PDB entry 7SC1 | electron microscopy, 3.20 A resolution | chains A and L of the 9 polymer chains in the assembly

[Chain A]
Name: Spike glycoprotein
Source organism: Severe acute respiratory syndrome coronavirus 2
UniProt: P0DTC2 (SPIKE_SARS2); numbering as in UniProt; present here: 1-676, 680-1213
Amino-acid sequence (1256 residues; each row starts with the number of its first residue; note: 3 numbers in that range are skipped by the numbering (no residue carries them; nothing is unmodelled there)):
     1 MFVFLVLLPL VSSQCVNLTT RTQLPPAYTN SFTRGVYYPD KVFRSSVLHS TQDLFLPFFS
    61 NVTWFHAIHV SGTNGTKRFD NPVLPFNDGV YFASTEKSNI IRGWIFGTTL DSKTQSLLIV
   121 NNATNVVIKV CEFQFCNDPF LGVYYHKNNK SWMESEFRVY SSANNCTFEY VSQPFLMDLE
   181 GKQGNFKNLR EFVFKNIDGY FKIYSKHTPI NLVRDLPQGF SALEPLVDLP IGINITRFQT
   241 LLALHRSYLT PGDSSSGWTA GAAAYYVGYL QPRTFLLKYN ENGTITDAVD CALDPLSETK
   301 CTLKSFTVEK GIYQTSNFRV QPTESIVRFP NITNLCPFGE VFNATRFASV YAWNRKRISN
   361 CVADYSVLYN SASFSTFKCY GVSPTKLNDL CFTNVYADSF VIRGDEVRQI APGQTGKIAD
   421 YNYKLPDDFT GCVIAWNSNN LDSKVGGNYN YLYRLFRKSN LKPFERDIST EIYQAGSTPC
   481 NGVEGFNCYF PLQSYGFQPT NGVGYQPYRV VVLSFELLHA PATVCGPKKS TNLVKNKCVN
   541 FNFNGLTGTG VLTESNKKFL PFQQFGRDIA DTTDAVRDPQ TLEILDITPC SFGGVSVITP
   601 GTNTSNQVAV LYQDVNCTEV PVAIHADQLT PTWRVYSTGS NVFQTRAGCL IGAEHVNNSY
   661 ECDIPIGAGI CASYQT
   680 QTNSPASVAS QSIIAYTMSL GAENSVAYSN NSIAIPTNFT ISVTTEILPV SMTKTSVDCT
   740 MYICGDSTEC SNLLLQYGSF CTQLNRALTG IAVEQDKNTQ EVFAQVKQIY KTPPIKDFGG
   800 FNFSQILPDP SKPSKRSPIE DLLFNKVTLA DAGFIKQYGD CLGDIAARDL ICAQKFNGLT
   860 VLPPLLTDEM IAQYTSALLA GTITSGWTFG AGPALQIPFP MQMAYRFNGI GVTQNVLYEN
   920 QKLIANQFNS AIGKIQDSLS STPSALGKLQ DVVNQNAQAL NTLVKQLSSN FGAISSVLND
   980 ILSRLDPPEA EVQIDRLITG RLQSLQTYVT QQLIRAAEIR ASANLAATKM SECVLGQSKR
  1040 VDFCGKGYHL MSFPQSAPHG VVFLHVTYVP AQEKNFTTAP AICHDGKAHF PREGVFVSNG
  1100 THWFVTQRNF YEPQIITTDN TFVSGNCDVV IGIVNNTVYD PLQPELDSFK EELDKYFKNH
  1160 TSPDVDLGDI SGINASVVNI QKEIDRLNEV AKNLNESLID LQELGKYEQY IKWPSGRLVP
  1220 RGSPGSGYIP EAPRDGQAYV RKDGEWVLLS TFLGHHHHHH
Unresolved in the structure: 1-26, 70-77, 144-164, 173-185, 246-262, 623-635, 680-688, 828-853, 1148-1259
Differences from the reference sequence: conflict Pro-817 (Phe in P0DTC2), Pro-892 (Ala in P0DTC2), Pro-899 (Ala in P0DTC2), Pro-942 (Ala in P0DTC2), Pro-986 (Lys in P0DTC2), Pro-987 (Val in P0DTC2); expression tag (1214-1259)
Curated features (UniProtKB/Swiss-Prot):
  - region: Asn-280 to Cys-301 (Putative superantigen), Arg-403 to Asp-405 (Integrin-binding motif), Asn-448 to Phe-456 (Immunodominant HLA epitope recognized by the CD8+), Ser-816 to Tyr-837 (Fusion peptide 1), Lys-835 to Phe-855 (Fusion peptide 2), Asp-1163 to Glu-1202 (Heptad repeat 2)
  - site: Arg-815, Ser-816 (Cleavage)
  - glycosylation: Asn-17 (N-linked (GlcNAc...) (complex) asparagine), Asn-61 (N-linked (GlcNAc...) (hybrid) asparagine), Asn-74 (N-linked (GlcNAc...) (complex) asparagine), Asn-122 (N-linked (GlcNAc...) (hybrid) asparagine), Asn-149 (N-linked (GlcNAc...) (complex) asparagine), Asn-165 (N-linked (GlcNAc...) (complex) asparagine), Asn-234 (N-linked (GlcNAc...) (high mannose) asparagine), Asn-282 (N-linked (GlcNAc...) (complex) asparagine), Thr-323 (O-linked (GalNAc) threonine), Ser-325 (O-linked (HexNAc...) serine), Asn-331 (N-linked (GlcNAc...) (complex) asparagine), Asn-343 (N-linked (GlcNAc...) (complex) asparagine), Asn-603 (N-linked (GlcNAc...) (hybrid) asparagine), Asn-616 (N-linked (GlcNAc...) (complex) asparagine), Asn-657 (N-linked (GlcNAc...) (complex) asparagine), Thr-676 (O-linked (GlcNAc...) threonine), Asn-709 (N-linked (GlcNAc...) (high mannose) asparagine), Asn-717 (N-linked (GlcNAc...) (hybrid) asparagine), Asn-801 (N-linked (GlcNAc...) (hybrid) asparagine), Asn-1074 (N-linked (GlcNAc...) (hybrid) asparagine) and 5 more in UniProt
  - natural variant: Leu-5 (L5F: In strain: Iota/B.1.526), Ser-13 (S13I: In strain: Epsilon/B.1.427/B.1.429), Leu-18 (L18F: In strain: Beta/B.1.351, Gamma/P.1 and 1 more), Thr-19 (T19I: In strain: Omicron/BQ.1.1, Omicron/XBB.1.5 and 1 more; T19R: In strain: Delta/B.1.617.2, Omicron/BA.2 and 4 more), Thr-20 (T20N: In strain: Gamma/P.1), Leu-24 to Ala-27 (sequence variant, change not given here; In strain: Omicron/BA.2, Omicron/BA.2.12.1 and 6 more), Pro-26 (P26S: In strain: Gamma/P.1), Gln-52 (Q52H: In strain: Omicron/EG.5.1), Ala-67 (A67V: In strain: Eta/B.1.525, Omicron/BA.1), His-69 to Val-70 (deletion: In strain: Alpha/B.1.1.7, Eta/B.1.525 and 5 more), Gly-75 (G75V: In strain: Lambda/C.37), Thr-76 (T76I: In strain: Lambda/C.37), 79 further natural variant entries in UniProt
  - mutagenesis: His-69 to Val-70 (Increased incorporation of cleaved spike into virions), Asn-121 (N121Q: Partial loss of biliverdin affinity), Arg-190 (R190K: Partial loss of biliverdin affinity), Asn-234 (N234Q: Increased resistance to neutralizing antibodies), Asn-331 (N331Q: Reduced viral infectivity), Asn-343 (N343Q: Reduced viral infectivity), Leu-452 (L452R: Increased resistance to neutralizing antibodies. Decreases HLA binding to NF9 epitope. Increased binding affinity to human ACE2), Tyr-453 (Y453F: Decreased HLA binding to NF9 epitope. Increased binding affinity to human ACE2), Ala-475 (A475V: Increased resistance to neutralizing antibodies), Val-483 (V483A: Increased resistance to neutralizing antibodies), Glu-484 (E484D: Increased replication in human TMEM106B overexpressing cells), Phe-490 (F490L: Increased resistance to neutralizing antibodies and human covalescent sera neutralization), 6 further mutagenesis entries in UniProt
Disulfide bonds: Cys-131/Cys-166, Cys-291/Cys-301, Cys-336/Cys-361, Cys-379/Cys-432, Cys-391/Cys-525, Cys-617/Cys-649, Cys-662/Cys-671, Cys-738/Cys-760, Cys-743/Cys-749, Cys-1032/Cys-1043, Cys-1082/Cys-1126
Glycans and other covalent adducts: N-acetylglucosamine (NAG) linked to Asn-61, Asn-122, Asn-165, Asn-234, Asn-282, Asn-331, Asn-343, Asn-603, Asn-616, Asn-657, Asn-709, Asn-717, Asn-1074, Asn-1098, Asn-1134

[Chain L]
Name: R40-1G8 Fab light chain
Source organism: Homo sapiens
Notes: antibody fragment or engineered binder
Amino-acid sequence (214 residues; each row starts with the number of its first residue):
     1 DIQLTQSPSF LSASVGDRVT ITCRASQGIS SYLAWYQQKP GRAPKLLIYA ASTLQSGVPS
    61 RFSGSGSGTV FTLTISSLQP EDFATYYCQQ LNSDSSTFGQ GTKLEIKRTV AAPSVFIFPP
   121 SDEQLKSGTA SVVCLLNNFY PREAKVQWKV DNALQSGNSQ ESVTEQDSKD STYSLSSTLT
   181 LSKADYEKHK VYACEVTHQG LSSPVTKSFN RGEC
Unresolved in the structure: 108-214
Disulfide bonds: Cys-23/Cys-88

[How chain A and chain L interact]
Residue-residue contacts (13):
  Arg-403(A) / Asn-92(L)
  Gln-409(A) / Asp-94(L)  hydrogen bond
  Ser-494(A) / Tyr-32(L)
  Gly-496(A) / Tyr-32(L)  hydrogen bond (backbone-side chain)
  Asn-501(A) / Ser-30(L)
  Asn-501(A) / Gly-68(L)
  Val-503(A) / Gln-27(L)
  Val-503(A) / Gly-28(L)
  Tyr-505(A) / Ile-29(L)
  Tyr-505(A) / Ser-30(L)
  Tyr-505(A) / Tyr-32(L)  hydrophobic
  Tyr-505(A) / Asn-92(L)  hydrogen bond (side chain-backbone)
  Tyr-505(A) / Ser-93(L)  hydrogen bond
Interface residues without a listed pair, chain A (9 interface residues in all): Tyr-453, Tyr-495

[Summary]
The chain A/chain L interface involves 9 residues from each chain; the contacts include 4 hydrogen bonds.
Polar pairs include Gln-409(A)/Asp-94(L), Gly-496(A)/Tyr-32(L) and Tyr-505(A)/Asn-92(L). N-acetylglucosamine
is covalently linked to Asn-61(A), Asn-122(A), Asn-165(A), Asn-234(A), Asn-282(A) and Asn-331(A) and 9 more.
Chain A is Spike glycoprotein (Severe acute respiratory syndrome coronavirus 2) and chain L is R40-1G8 Fab
light chain (Homo sapiens); the structure, Structure of the SARS-CoV-2 S 6P trimer in complex with the human
neutralizing antibody Fab fragment ..., was determined by electron microscopy.
